8W7M - chains 4 and I of the 16 polymer chains in the assembly; structure by electron microscopy, 4.12 A resolution (low resolution: residue-level contacts below are approximate; hydrogen-bond / salt-bridge calls are withheld).

[Chain 4]
Name: DNA replication licensing factor MCM4
Organism: Saccharomyces cerevisiae S288C
Notes: EC 3.6.4.12
UniProt: P30665 (MCM4_YEAST); residues 1-933 here = UniProt positions 1-933
Sequence (933 residues; each row starts with the number of its first residue):
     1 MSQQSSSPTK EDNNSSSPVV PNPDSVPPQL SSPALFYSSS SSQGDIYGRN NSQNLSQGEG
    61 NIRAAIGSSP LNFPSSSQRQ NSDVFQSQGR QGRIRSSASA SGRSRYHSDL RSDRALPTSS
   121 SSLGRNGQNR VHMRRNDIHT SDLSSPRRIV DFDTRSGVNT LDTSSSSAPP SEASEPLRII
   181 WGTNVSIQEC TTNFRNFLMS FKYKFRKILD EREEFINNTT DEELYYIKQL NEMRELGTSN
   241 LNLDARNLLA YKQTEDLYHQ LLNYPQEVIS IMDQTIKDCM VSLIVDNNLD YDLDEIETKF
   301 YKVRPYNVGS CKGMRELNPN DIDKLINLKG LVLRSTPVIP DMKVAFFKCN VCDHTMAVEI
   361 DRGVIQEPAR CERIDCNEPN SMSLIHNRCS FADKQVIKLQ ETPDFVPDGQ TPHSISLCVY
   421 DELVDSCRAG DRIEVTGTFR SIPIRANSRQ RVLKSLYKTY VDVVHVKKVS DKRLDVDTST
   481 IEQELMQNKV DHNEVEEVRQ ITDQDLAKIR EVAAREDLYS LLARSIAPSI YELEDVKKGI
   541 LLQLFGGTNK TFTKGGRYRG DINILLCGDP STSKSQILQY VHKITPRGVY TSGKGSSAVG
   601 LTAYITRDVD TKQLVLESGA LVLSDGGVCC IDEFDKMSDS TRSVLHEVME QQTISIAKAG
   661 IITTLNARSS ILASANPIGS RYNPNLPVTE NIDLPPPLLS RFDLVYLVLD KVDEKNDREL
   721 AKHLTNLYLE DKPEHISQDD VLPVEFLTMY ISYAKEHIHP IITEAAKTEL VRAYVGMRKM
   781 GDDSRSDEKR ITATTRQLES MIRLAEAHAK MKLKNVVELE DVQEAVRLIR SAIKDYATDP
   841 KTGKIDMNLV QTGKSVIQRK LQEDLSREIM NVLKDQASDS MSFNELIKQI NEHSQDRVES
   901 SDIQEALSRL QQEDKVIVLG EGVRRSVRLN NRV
Unresolved in the structure: 1-176, 470-499, 608-613, 734-739, 781-791, 853-933
Metal / ion sites: Zn2+: Cys349, Cys352, Cys371, Cys376
Ligand contacts: ATP-gamma-S: Ile530, Tyr531, Leu533, Asp569, Pro570, Ser571, Thr572, Ser573, Lys574, Ser575, Gln576, Asn676, Leu720

[Chain I]
Molecule: 71-nt DNA strand
Sequence (71 nucleotides; each row starts with the number of its first residue; numbers below 1 keep their minus sign (DT-40 is residue -40)):
   -40 TAGAGTAGGA AGTGATGGTA AGTGATTAGA GAATTGGAGA GTGTGTTTTT TTTTTTTTTT
    20 TTTTTTTTTT T
Unresolved in the structure: -40 to 4, 13-30

[How chain 4 and chain I interact]
Contacting residue pairs (10; chain 4 residue first):
  Ser597(4) - DT9(I)
  Val599(4) - DT8(I)
  Val599(4) - DT9(I)
  Tyr604(4) - DT8(I)
  Ile605(4) - DT7(I)
  Ile605(4) - DT8(I)
  Lys658(4) - DT7(I)
  Lys658(4) - DT8(I)
  Ala659(4) - DT6(I)
  Ala659(4) - DT7(I)
Also at the interface, not in a pair above, chain 4 (7 interface residues in all): Ala603

[Summary]
7 residues of chain 4 face 4 of chain I across their interface. Ligands of chain 4: ATP-gamma-S. Cys349(4),
Cys352(4), Cys371(4) and Cys376(4) form the Zn2+ site.
Chain 4 is DNA replication licensing factor MCM4 (Saccharomyces cerevisiae S288C) and chain I is a 71-nt DNA
strand; the structure, Yeast replisome in state V, was determined by electron microscopy (same publication as
8W7S, 8KG6, 8KG8 and 8KG9).
